PDB entry 6HG9 | X-ray diffraction, 3.62 A resolution | chains A and B

[Chain A]
Molecule: Interleukin-17F
Organism: Homo sapiens
Notes: fragment: il-17f
UniProtKB: Q96PD4 (IL17F_HUMAN); numbering as in UniProt (aligned over 31-163)
Amino-acid sequence (139 residues; row label = number of the first residue in the row):
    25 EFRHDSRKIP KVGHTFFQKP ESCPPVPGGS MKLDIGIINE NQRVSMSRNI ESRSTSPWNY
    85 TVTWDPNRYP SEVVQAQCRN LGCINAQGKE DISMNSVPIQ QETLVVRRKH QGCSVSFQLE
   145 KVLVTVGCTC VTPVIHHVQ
Disordered / not traced: 25-53, 163
Construct notes: expression tag (25-30)
UniProt features mapped onto this chain:
  - glycosylation: Asn-83 (N-linked (GlcNAc...) asparagine)
  - natural variant: Ser-95 (S95L: In CANDF6)
  - mutagenesis: Arg-77 (R77A: Significantly decreases the affinity for IL17RA and IL17RC by nearly 5-fold and 200-fold, respectively)
Disulfide bonds: Cys-102/Cys-152, Cys-107/Cys-154

[Chain B]
Molecule: Interleukin-17 receptor C
Organism: Homo sapiens
UniProtKB: Q8NAC3 (I17RC_HUMAN), isoform Q8NAC3-2; residue numbers follow UniProt; this construct covers 21-467
Amino-acid sequence (451 residues; row label = number of the first residue in the row):
    21 LERLVGPQDA THCSPGLSCR LWDSDILCLP GDIVPAPGPV LAPTHLQTEL VLRCQKETDC
    81 DLCLRVAVHL AVHGHWEEPE DEEKFGGAAD SGVEEPRQAS LQAQVVLSFQ AYPTARCVLL
   141 EVQVPAALVQ FGQSVGSVVY DCFEAALGSE VRIWSYTQPR YEKELQHTQQ LPDCRGLEVW
   201 NSIPSCWALP WLQVSADGDN VHLVLQVSEE QHFGLSLYWN QVQGPPKPRW HKNLTGPQII
   261 TLQHTDLVPC LCIQVWPLEP DSVRTNICPF REDPRAHQNL WQAARLRLLT LQSWLLDAPC
   321 SLPAEAALCW RAPGGDPCQP LVPPLSWEQV TVDKVLEFPL LKGHPNLCVQ VQSSEKLQLQ
   381 ECLWADSLGP LKDDVLLLET RGPQDQRSLC ALEPSGCTSL PSKASTRAAR LGEYLLQDLQ
   441 SGQCLQLWDD DLGALWACPM DKYIHKREFR H
Disordered / not traced: 98-118, 465-471
Construct notes: engineered mutation Gln-118 (Asn in Q8NAC3), Gln-186 (Asn in Q8NAC3), Gln-213 (Asn in Q8NAC3), Gln-226 (Asn in Q8NAC3), Gln-263 (Asn in Q8NAC3), Gln-349 (Asn in Q8NAC3), Gln-372 (Asn in Q8NAC3), Gln-406 (Asn in Q8NAC3); variant Arg-307 (Gln in Q8NAC3); expression tag (468-471)
Disulfide bonds: Cys-33/Cys-39, Cys-48/Cys-137, Cys-74/Cys-80, Cys-83/Cys-162, Cys-194/Cys-206, Cys-270/Cys-320, Cys-272/Cys-288, Cys-329/Cys-338, Cys-368/Cys-382, Cys-410/Cys-417, Cys-444/Cys-458

[How chain A and chain B interact]
Pairs across the interface (31):
  Ile-59(A) with Ile-46(B); Leu-47(B), hydrogen bond (backbone-backbone)
  Gly-60(A) with Ser-44(B)
  Ile-61(A) with Ser-44(B), hydrogen bond (backbone-backbone); Asp-45(B); Ile-46(B); Leu-47(B)
  Asn-63(A) with Asp-45(B)
  Arg-67(A) with Glu-164(B), salt bridge
  Ser-71(A) with Asp-281(B), hydrogen bond
  Arg-72(A) with Leu-167(B); Asp-193(B), salt bridge
  Arg-77(A) with Asp-281(B), salt bridge
  Tyr-84(A) with Tyr-132(B)
  Trp-88(A) with Pro-50(B), hydrophobic; Trp-174(B), hydrophobic
  Pro-90(A) with Leu-49(B); Pro-50(B); Gly-51(B), hydrogen bond (backbone-backbone)
  Asn-91(A) with Gly-51(B); Asp-52(B), hydrogen bond
  Arg-92(A) with Leu-49(B)
  Tyr-93(A) with Cys-48(B); Leu-49(B), hydrophobic
  Ser-95(A) with Pro-50(B)
  Glu-96(A) with Gln-130(B); Arg-172(B), salt bridge; Trp-174(B), hydrogen bond
  Arg-132(A) with Leu-49(B); Gly-51(B)
  Val-150(A) with Tyr-132(B)
Interface residues without a listed pair, chain A (23 interface residues in all): Ser-69, Val-98, Val-130, His-134, Phe-141
Interface residues without a listed pair, chain B (22 interface residues in all): Asp-81, Pro-133, Ala-166, Gly-168, Glu-184

[Overview]
23 residues of chain A face 22 of chain B across their interface, with 6 hydrogen bonds and 4 salt bridges.
Polar contacts include Arg-67(A)/Glu-164(B), Arg-72(A)/Asp-193(B) and Arg-77(A)/Asp-281(B). Curated annotation
(UniProt) lists one mutagenesis site on chain A.
Here chain A is Interleukin-17F and chain B is Interleukin-17 receptor C, both from Homo sapiens. Entry 6HG9
(Crystal Structure of the human IL-17RC ECD in complex with human IL-17F, Crystal form II) was determined by
X-ray diffraction (same publication as 6HG4, 6HGO and 6HGU).
